3WFB - chains L and H of the 4 polymer chains in the assembly; structure by X-ray diffraction, 2.70 A resolution.

== Chain L ==
Protein: antibody fab fragment light chain
From: Mus musculus
Notes: antibody fragment or engineered binder
Sequence (213 residues; each row starts with the number of its first residue):
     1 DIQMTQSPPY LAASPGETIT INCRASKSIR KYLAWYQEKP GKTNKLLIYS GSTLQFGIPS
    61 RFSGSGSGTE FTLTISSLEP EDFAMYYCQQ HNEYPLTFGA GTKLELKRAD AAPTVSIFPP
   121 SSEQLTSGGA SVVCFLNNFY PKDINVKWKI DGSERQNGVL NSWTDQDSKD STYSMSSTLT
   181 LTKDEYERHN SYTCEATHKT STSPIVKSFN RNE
Disulfide bonds: Cys-23/Cys-88, Cys-134/Cys-194

== Chain H ==
Protein: antibody fab fragment heavy chain
From: Mus musculus
Notes: antibody fragment or engineered binder
Sequence (225 residues; each row starts with the number of its first residue):
     1 EVQLQQSGTV LARPGASVKM SCKASGYSFT SYWMHWVKQR PGQGLEWIGA VYPGNSDTSY
    61 NQKFKGKAKL TAVTSASTAY MELSSLTNED SAVYYCSRSS LDGYYVKNWC FDVWGQGTTV
   121 TVSSAKTTAP SVYPLAPVCG DTTGSSVTLG CLVKGYFPEP VTLTWNSGSL SSGVHTFPAV
   181 LQSDLYTLSS SVTVTSSTRP SQSITCNVAH PASSTKVDKK IEPRG
Disulfide bonds: Cys-22/Cys-96, Cys-151/Cys-206

== How chain L and chain H interact ==
Contacting residue pairs - 77 pairs, chain L then chain H:
  Tyr-32(L) with Trp-109(H), hydrophobic
  Ala-34(L) with Cys-110(H), hydrophobic
  Tyr-36(L) with Cys-110(H); Phe-111(H), hydrogen bond (side chain-backbone); Trp-114(H)
  Glu-38(L) with Gln-39(H), hydrogen bond
  Thr-43(L) with Trp-114(H); Gly-115(H); Gln-116(H)
  Asn-44(L) with Trp-114(H)
  Leu-46(L) with Phe-111(H)
  Tyr-49(L) with Cys-110(H), hydrophobic
  Ser-50(L) with Trp-109(H)
  Gln-55(L) with Asp-112(H)
  Tyr-87(L) with Gln-39(H), hydrogen bond; Leu-45(H), hydrophobic
  Gln-89(L) with Trp-109(H), hydrogen bond (side chain-backbone); Cys-110(H); Phe-111(H)
  His-91(L) with Asn-108(H); Trp-109(H); Cys-110(H)
  Tyr-94(L) with Trp-47(H), hydrophobic; Ser-59(H); Tyr-60(H), hydrogen bond (side chain-backbone); Asn-61(H); Gln-62(H); Asn-108(H)
  Pro-95(L) with Trp-47(H), hydrophobic
  Leu-96(L) with His-35(H); Trp-47(H); Asn-108(H); Trp-109(H); Phe-111(H), hydrophobic
  Phe-98(L) with Leu-45(H); Phe-111(H), hydrophobic
  Ser-116(L) with Thr-148(H)
  Ile-117(L) with Val-138(H)
  Phe-118(L) with Leu-135(H); Ala-136(H); Pro-137(H); Thr-148(H)
  Pro-119(L) with Arg-224(H), hydrogen bond (backbone-side chain)
  Pro-120(L) with Arg-224(H), hydrogen bond (backbone-side chain)
  Ser-121(L) with Tyr-133(H); Pro-134(H); Arg-224(H)
  Glu-123(L) with Tyr-133(H); Pro-134(H); Lys-219(H), salt bridge
  Gln-124(L) with Tyr-133(H); Lys-154(H)
  Ser-127(L) with Tyr-133(H)
  Ser-131(L) with Leu-152(H); Lys-154(H)
  Val-133(L) with Leu-135(H), hydrophobic
  Phe-135(L) with Phe-177(H), hydrophobic; Ser-190(H); Ser-191(H)
  Asn-137(L) with His-175(H); Phe-177(H); Ser-191(H), hydrogen bond
  Asn-138(L) with His-175(H), hydrogen bond
  Leu-160(L) with Val-180(H), hydrophobic; Gln-182(H)
  Ser-162(L) with Phe-177(H); Pro-178(H), hydrogen bond (side chain-backbone); Val-180(H)
  Trp-163(L) with Pro-178(H)
  Thr-164(L) with Phe-177(H)
  Ser-174(L) with His-175(H), hydrogen bond; Phe-177(H)
  Met-175(L) with Phe-177(H)
  Ser-176(L) with Phe-177(H); Ser-189(H), hydrogen bond
  Phe-209(L) with Val-138(H), hydrophobic
  Glu-213(L) with Cys-139(H), hydrogen bond
Also at the interface, not in a pair above, chain L (45 interface residues in all): Asp-1, Glu-93, Ala-100, Asn-161, Thr-180
Also at the interface, not in a pair above, chain H (45 interface residues in all): Val-37, Gly-44, Glu-46, Lys-63, Leu-149, Gly-150, Thr-176, Leu-181, Thr-193

== In short ==
Chain L and chain H each contribute 45 residues to their interface; the contacts include 13 hydrogen bonds and
1 salt bridge. Among the polar pairs are Glu-123(L)/Lys-219(H), Tyr-36(L)/Phe-111(H) and Glu-38(L)/Gln-39(H).
Here chain L is antibody fab fragment light chain and chain H is antibody fab fragment heavy chain, both from
Mus musculus. Entry 3WFB (Reduced cytochrome c-dependent nitric oxide reductase (cNOR) from Pseudomonas
aeruginosa in complex with antibody fragment) was determined by X-ray diffraction (same publication as 3WFC,
3WFD and 3WFE).
